Entry 5OGX (X-ray diffraction, 1.72 A resolution); this record covers chain A.

# Chain A
Molecule: Cytochrome P450 reductase
Organism: Amycolatopsis methanolica 239
UniProtKB: A0A076MZ01 (A0A076MZ01_AMYME); residues 1-334 here = UniProt positions 1-334
Chain sequence (336 residues; numbered -1 to 334; the number before each row is that of its first residue; numbers below 1 keep their minus sign (Gly-1 is residue -1)):
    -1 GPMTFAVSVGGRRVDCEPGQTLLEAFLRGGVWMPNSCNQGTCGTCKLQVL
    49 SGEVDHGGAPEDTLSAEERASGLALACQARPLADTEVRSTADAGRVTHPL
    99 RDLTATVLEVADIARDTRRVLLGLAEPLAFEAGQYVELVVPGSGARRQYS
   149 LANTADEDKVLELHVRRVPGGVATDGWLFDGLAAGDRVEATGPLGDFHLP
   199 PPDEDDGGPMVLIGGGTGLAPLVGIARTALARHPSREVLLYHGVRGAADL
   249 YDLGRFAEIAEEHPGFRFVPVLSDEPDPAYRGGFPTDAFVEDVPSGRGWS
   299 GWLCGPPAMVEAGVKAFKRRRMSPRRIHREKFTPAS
Unresolved in the structure: -1 to 1
Differences from the reference sequence: expression tag (-1 to 0); conflict Gly56 (Ala in A0A076MZ01), Glu65 (Asp in A0A076MZ01), Ser69 (Ala in A0A076MZ01), Ala89 (Ser in A0A076MZ01), Asp90 (Glu in A0A076MZ01), Val170 (Ile in A0A076MZ01), Gly174 (Arg in A0A076MZ01), Ala181 (Thr in A0A076MZ01), Glu260 (Gln in A0A076MZ01), Gly280 (Ser in A0A076MZ01)
Bound ions: Na+: Pro32, Cys43; 2Fe-2S cluster Fe: Cys35, Cys40, Cys43, Cys75
Residues lining bound ligands:
  - FAD (flavin-adenine dinucleotide): Ser34, Cys35, Gln37, Tyr133, Arg145, Gln146, Tyr147, Ser148, His162, Val163, Arg164, Val166, Pro167, Gly168, Gly169, Val170, Ala171, Thr172, Asp173, Thr215, Ala218, Glu328, Lys329, Phe330, Thr331, Pro332, Ala333, Ser334
  - 2Fe-2S cluster (FES): Leu21, Asn33, Ser34, Cys35, Asn36, Gly38, Thr39, Cys40, Gly41, Thr42, Cys43, Leu73, Cys75
What the authors report for this chain:
  - binding site for flavin-adenine dinucleotide: Phe330

# Summary
Ligands of chain A: flavin-adenine dinucleotide and 2Fe-2S cluster. Pro32 and Cys43 form the Na+ site. The
2Fe-2S cluster Fe site is built by Cys35, Cys40, Cys43 and Cys75. From the paper: a binding site for
flavin-adenine dinucleotide at Phe330.
Chain A is Cytochrome P450 reductase (Amycolatopsis methanolica 239); the structure, Crystal structure of
Amycolatopsis cytochrome P450 reductase GcoB, was determined by X-ray diffraction, deposited together with
5NCB, 5OMR, 5OMS and 5OMU.
